PDB entry 9DUT | electron microscopy, 3.30 A resolution | chains B and E of the 7 polymer chains in the assembly

[Chain B (and E)]
Name: Phosphoprotein
From: Measles virus strain Edmonston-B
Notes: chain E of this document is another copy of the same molecule, construct and numbering; everything in this record applies to it too
Reference sequence: Q83623 (PHOSP_MEASF); numbering as in UniProt (aligned over 1-507)
Sequence (509 residues; each row starts with the number of its first residue):
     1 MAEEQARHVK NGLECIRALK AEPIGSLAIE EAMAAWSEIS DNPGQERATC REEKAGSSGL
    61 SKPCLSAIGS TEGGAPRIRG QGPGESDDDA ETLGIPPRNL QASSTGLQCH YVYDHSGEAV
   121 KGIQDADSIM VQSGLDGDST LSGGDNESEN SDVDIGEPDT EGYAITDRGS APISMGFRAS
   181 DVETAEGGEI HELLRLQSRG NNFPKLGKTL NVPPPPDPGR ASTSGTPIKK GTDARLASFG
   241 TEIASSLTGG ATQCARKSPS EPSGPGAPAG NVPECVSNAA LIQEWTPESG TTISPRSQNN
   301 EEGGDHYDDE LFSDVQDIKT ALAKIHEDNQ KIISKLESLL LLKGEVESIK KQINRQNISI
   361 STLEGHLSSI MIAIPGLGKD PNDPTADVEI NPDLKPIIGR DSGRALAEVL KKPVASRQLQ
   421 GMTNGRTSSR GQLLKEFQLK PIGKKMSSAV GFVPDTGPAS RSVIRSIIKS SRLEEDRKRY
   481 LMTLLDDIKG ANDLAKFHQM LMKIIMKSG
Not modelled in the structure: 1-323, 376-391, 414-509 (chain E: 1-323, 398-509)
Differences from the reference sequence: expression tag (508-509)

[Interface between chain B and chain E]
Residue-residue contacts - 7 pairs, chain B then chain E:
  Gln356(B) with Gln356(E)
  Ile398(B) with Ile370(E), hydrophobic; Ile374(E), hydrophobic
  Gly399(B) with Ile374(E)
  Arg400(B) with Ile374(E); Pro375(E); Leu377(E)

[Overview]
Chain B and chain E form an interface of 4 and 5 residues respectively.
Chain B and chain E are both Phosphoprotein (Measles virus strain Edmonston-B); the structure, Cryo-EM
structure of the Measles Virus polymerase (L) protein in complex with the tetrameric phosphoprotein (P) ...,
was determined by electron microscopy together with 9DUS from the same study.
